Entry 5EOJ (X-ray diffraction, 2.12 A resolution); this record covers chains B and C of the 3 polymer chains in the assembly.

# Chain B (and C)
Protein: ACC-Hex-PheI
Source organism: synthetic construct
Notes: chain C of this document is another copy of the same molecule, construct and numbering; everything in this record applies to it too
Amino-acid sequence (31 residues; numbered 1 to 31; the number before each row is that of its first residue):
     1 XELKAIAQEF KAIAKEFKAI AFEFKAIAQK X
Modified positions: ACE (acetyl group) at position 1; F22 (iodo-phenylalanine; PHI); NH2 (amino group) at position 31

# Interface between chain B and chain C
Residue-residue contacts - 24 pairs, chain B then chain C:
  L3(B) - I27(C)  hydrophobic
  L3(B) - A28(C)  hydrophobic
  L3(B) - K30(C)
  K4(B) - A28(C)
  A7(B) - A21(C)
  A7(B) - K25(C)
  F10(B) - F17(C)  hydrophobic
  F10(B) - A21(C)  hydrophobic
  F10(B) - F24(C)  hydrophobic
  K11(B) - A21(C)
  A14(B) - A14(C)
  A14(B) - F17(C)  hydrophobic
  A14(B) - K18(C)
  F17(B) - F10(C)  hydrophobic
  F17(B) - A14(C)  hydrophobic
  F17(B) - F17(C)  hydrophobic
  K18(B) - A14(C)
  A21(B) - A7(C)
  A21(B) - K11(C)
  F24(B) - F10(C)  hydrophobic
  K25(B) - A7(C)
  I27(B) - L3(C)  hydrophobic
  A28(B) - L3(C)  hydrophobic
  A28(B) - K4(C)
Also at the interface, not in a pair above, chain B (16 interface residues in all): I6, I13, I20
Also at the interface, not in a pair above, chain C (17 interface residues in all): I6, I13, I20

# Overview
16 residues of chain B face 17 of chain C across their interface.
Both chains are ACC-Hex-PheI (synthetic construct). Entry 5EOJ (Crystal structure of an antiparallel hexamer
coiled-coil - ACC-Hex-PheI) was determined by X-ray diffraction, deposited together with 5EON.
